9NLP - chains A and B; structure by electron microscopy, 3.53 A resolution.

[Chain A]
Molecule: Reverse transcriptase p66 subunit
From: HIV-1 06TG.HT008
Notes: EC 2.7.7.49
UniProt: P12497 (POL_HV1N5); residues 1-560 here correspond to UniProt positions 588-1147 (UniProt number = residue number + 587)
Sequence (571 residues; numbered 0 to 570; the number before each row is that of its first residue; numbering starts at 0):
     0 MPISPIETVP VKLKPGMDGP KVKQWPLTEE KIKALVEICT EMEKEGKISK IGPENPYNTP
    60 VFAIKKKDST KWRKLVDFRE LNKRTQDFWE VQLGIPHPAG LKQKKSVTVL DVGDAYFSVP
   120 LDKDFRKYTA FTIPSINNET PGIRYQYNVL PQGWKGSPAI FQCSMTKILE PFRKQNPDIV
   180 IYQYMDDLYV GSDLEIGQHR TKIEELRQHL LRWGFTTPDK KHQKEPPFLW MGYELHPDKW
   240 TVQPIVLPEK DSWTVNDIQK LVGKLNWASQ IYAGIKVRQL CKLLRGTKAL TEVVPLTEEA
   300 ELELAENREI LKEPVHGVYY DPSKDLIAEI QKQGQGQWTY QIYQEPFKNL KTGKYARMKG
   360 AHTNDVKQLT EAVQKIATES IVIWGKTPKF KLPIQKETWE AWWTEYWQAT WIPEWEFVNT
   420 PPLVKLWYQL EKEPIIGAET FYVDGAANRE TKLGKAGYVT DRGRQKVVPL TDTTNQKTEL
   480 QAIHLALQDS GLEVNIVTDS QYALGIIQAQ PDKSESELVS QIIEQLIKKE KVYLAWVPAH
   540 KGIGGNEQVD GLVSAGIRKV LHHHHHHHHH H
Not modelled in the structure: 0-3, 244-252, 276-300, 428-570
Sequence notes: initiating methionine (0); expression tag (561-570)
UniProt features mapped onto this chain:
  - region: Phe227 to His235 (RT 'primer grip')
  - motif: Trp398 to Trp414 (Tryptophan repeat motif)
  - binding site (Mg(2+)): Asp110, Asp185, Asp186, Asp443, Glu478, Asp498, Asp549
  - site: Trp401 (Essential for RT p66/p51 heterodimerization), Trp414 (Essential for RT p66/p51 heterodimerization), Phe440, Tyr441 (Cleavage), Leu560 (Cleavage)
Ligand contacts: A1BYY (4-({5-amino-1-[6-(2-cyanoethyl)naphthalene-1-sulfonyl]-1H-1,2,4-triazol-3-yl}amino)-2-chlorobenzonitrile): Pro95, Ala98, Leu100, Lys101, Gln102, Lys103, Val106, Val179, Tyr181, Tyr183, Tyr188, Phe227, Trp229, Leu234, His235, Pro236, Tyr318

[Chain B]
Molecule: Reverse transcriptase p51 subunit
From: HIV-1 06TG.HT008
Notes: EC 2.7.7.49
UniProt: P12497 (POL_HV1N5); residues 1-440 here correspond to UniProt positions 588-1027 (UniProt number = residue number + 587)
Sequence (441 residues; numbered 0 to 440; the number before each row is that of its first residue; numbering starts at 0):
     0 MPISPIETVP VKLKPGMDGP KVKQWPLTEE KIKALVEICT EMEKEGKISK IGPENPYNTP
    60 VFAIKKKDST KWRKLVDFRE LNKRTQDFWE VQLGIPHPAG LKQKKSVTVL DVGDAYFSVP
   120 LDKDFRKYTA FTIPSINNET PGIRYQYNVL PQGWKGSPAI FQCSMTKILE PFRKQNPDIV
   180 IYQYMDDLYV GSDLEIGQHR TKIEELRQHL LRWGFTTPDK KHQKEPPFLW MGYELHPDKW
   240 TVQPIVLPEK DSWTVNDIQK LVGKLNWASQ IYAGIKVRQL CKLLRGTKAL TEVVPLTEEA
   300 ELELAENREI LKEPVHGVYY DPSKDLIAEI QKQGQGQWTY QIYQEPFKNL KTGKYARMKG
   360 AHTNDVKQLT EAVQKIATES IVIWGKTPKF KLPIQKETWE AWWTEYWQAT WIPEWEFVNT
   420 PPLVKLWYQL EKEPIIGAET F
Not modelled in the structure: 0-4, 216-223, 243-315, 422-440
Sequence notes: initiating methionine (0)
UniProt features mapped onto this chain:
  - region: Phe227 to His235 (RT 'primer grip')
  - motif: Trp398 to Trp414 (Tryptophan repeat motif)
  - binding site (Mg(2+)): Asp110, Asp185, Asp186
  - site: Trp401 (Essential for RT p66/p51 heterodimerization), Trp414 (Essential for RT p66/p51 heterodimerization), Phe440 (Cleavage)

[Chain A / chain B interface]
Residue-residue contacts (42; chain A residue first):
  Val8(A) with Glu53(B)
  Pro9(A) with Glu53(B)
  Gln85(A) with Glu53(B)
  Asp86(A) with Pro55(B)
  Phe87(A) with Pro52(B); Pro55(B)
  Trp88(A) with Pro52(B), hydrogen bond (backbone-backbone); Asn54(B); Pro55(B); Asn57(B); Arg143(B)
  Gly93(A) with Asn137(B), hydrogen bond (backbone-side chain)
  Pro95(A) with Asn136(B)
  His96(A) with Asn136(B), hydrogen bond (backbone-side chain)
  Leu100(A) with Asn136(B)
  Ile159(A) with Pro52(B), hydrophobic
  Gln161(A) with Pro140(B)
  Cys162(A) with Pro52(B)
  Arg172(A) with Thr139(B)
  Tyr181(A) with Glu138(B)
  Gln373(A) with Thr397(B), hydrogen bond
  Ile380(A) with Trp401(B), hydrophobic
  Val381(A) with Asn136(B), hydrogen bond (backbone-backbone)
  Ile382(A) with Asn136(B)
  Trp383(A) with Glu28(B)
  Gly384(A) with Thr27(B); Glu28(B), hydrogen bond (backbone-backbone)
  Trp406(A) with Lys331(B); Asn418(B); Thr419(B); Pro420(B), hydrophobic
  Gln407(A) with Lys331(B), hydrogen bond (backbone-side chain); Pro392(B); Gln394(B); Asn418(B)
  Ala408(A) with Lys331(B); Asp364(B); Pro392(B), hydrogen bond (backbone-backbone); Ile393(B)
  Thr409(A) with Asp364(B)
  Trp410(A) with Thr397(B); Trp401(B), hydrophobic
Interface residues without a listed pair, chain A (36 interface residues in all): Leu92, Ile94, Lys101, Ala158, Ala376, Thr377, Thr386, Trp402, Tyr405, Ile411
Interface residues without a listed pair, chain B (33 interface residues in all): Lys20, Pro25, Leu26, Gly51, Ile135, Trp337, Asn363, Glu396, Val417, Pro421

[Summary]
The interface between chain A and chain B involves 36 residues on one side and 33 on the other; the contacts
include 8 hydrogen bonds. Among the polar pairs are Gly93(A)-Asn137(B), His96(A)-Asn136(B) and
Gln373(A)-Thr397(B). Ligands of chain A: compound A1BYY.
Chain A is Reverse transcriptase p66 subunit and chain B is Reverse transcriptase p51 subunit, both from HIV-1
06TG.HT008; the structure, HIV-1 Reverse Transcriptase with New Non-Nucleoside Reverse Transcriptase Inhibitor
12126065, was determined by electron microscopy.
